Entry 8AM6 (X-ray diffraction, 1.33 A resolution); this record covers chains AAA and BaB.

== Chain AAA (and BaB) ==
Molecule: Fumarate reductase/succinate dehydrogenase flavoprotein domain protein
From: Alicycliphilus denitrificans K601
Notes: chain BaB of this document is another copy of the same molecule, construct and numbering; everything in this record applies to it too
UniProtKB: F4G7N3 (F4G7N3_ALIDK); residues 21-598 here correspond to UniProt positions 2-579 (UniProt number = residue number - 19)
Sequence (598 residues; row label = number of the first residue in the row):
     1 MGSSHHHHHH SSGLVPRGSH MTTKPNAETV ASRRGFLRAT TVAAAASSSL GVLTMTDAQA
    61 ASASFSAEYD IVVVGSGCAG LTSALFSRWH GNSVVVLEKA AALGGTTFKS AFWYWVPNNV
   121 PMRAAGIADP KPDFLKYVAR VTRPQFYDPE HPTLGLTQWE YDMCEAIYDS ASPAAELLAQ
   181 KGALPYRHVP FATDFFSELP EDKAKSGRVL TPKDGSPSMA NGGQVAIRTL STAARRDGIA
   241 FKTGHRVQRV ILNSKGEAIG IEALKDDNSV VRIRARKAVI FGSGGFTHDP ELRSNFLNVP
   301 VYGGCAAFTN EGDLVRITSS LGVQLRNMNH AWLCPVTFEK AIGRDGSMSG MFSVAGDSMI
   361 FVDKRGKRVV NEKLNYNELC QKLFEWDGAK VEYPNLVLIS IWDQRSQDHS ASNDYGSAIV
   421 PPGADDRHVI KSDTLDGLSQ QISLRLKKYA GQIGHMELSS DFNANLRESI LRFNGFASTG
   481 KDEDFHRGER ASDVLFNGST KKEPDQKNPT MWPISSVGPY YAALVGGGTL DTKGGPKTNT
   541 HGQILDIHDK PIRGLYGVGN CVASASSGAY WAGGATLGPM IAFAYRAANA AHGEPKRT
Disordered / not traced: 1-51 (chain BaB: 1-63)
Glycans and other covalent adducts: flavin-adenine dinucleotide (FAD) linked to C305
Sequence notes: initiating methionine (1); expression tag (2-20); engineered mutation F195 (Tyr176 in F4G7N3)
Small-molecule neighbours:
  - cyclohex-2-en-1-one (A2Q), molecule 1: A111, W113, F352, Y376, Y415, F496, L530, Y570, A572, G573, G574, A575
  - cyclohex-2-en-1-one (A2Q), molecule 2: W113, S353, Y415, V494, L495, F496, N497, G498
  - cyclohex-2-en-1-one (A2Q), molecule 3: E339, K340, G343, D345, R427, H428, Y449
  - cyclohex-2-en-1-one (A2Q), molecule 4: L435, I470, L471, N474, I514, S515, S516, Y520
  - FAD (flavin-adenine dinucleotide): V74, G75, S76, G77, C78, A79, G80, L97, E98, K99, A100, G104, G105, T106, T107, K109, S110, A111, F112, W113, H245, R246, V247, G282, S283, G284, A306, T309, N310, D313, W332, S349, G350, F352, L530, G559, N560, Y570, G574, A575, T576, L577, M580
What the authors report for this chain:
  - catalytic residues: Y376, Y570, G574
  - binding site for cyclohex-2-en-1-one: Y570, G574
  - conformationally variable residues (side-chain flip): W113, Y415, F496
  - binding site for cyclohex-2-en-1-one: W113, F352, L530 (from molecular simulation)
  - mutagenesis - W113A: increased catalytic activity on dihydrocoumarin
  - mutagenesis - W113A: increased catalytic activity on 3-methylcyclohexanone

== Chain AAA / chain BaB interface ==
Contacting residue pairs (89; chain AAA residue first):
  R140(AAA) - K390(BaB)  hydrogen bond (side chain-backbone)
  R140(AAA) - V391(BaB)  hydrogen bond (side chain-backbone)
  R143(AAA) - S294(BaB)
  P144(AAA) - W386(BaB)  hydrophobic
  P144(AAA) - V391(BaB)
  P144(AAA) - G454(BaB)
  Q145(AAA) - P300(BaB)
  Q145(AAA) - Y302(BaB)
  Q145(AAA) - Y393(BaB)
  Q145(AAA) - L396(BaB)
  Q145(AAA) - G451(BaB)
  Q145(AAA) - Q452(BaB)
  Q145(AAA) - I453(BaB)  hydrogen bond (backbone-backbone)
  Q145(AAA) - G454(BaB)  hydrogen bond (backbone-backbone)
  F146(AAA) - G451(BaB)
  F146(AAA) - Q452(BaB)
  Y147(AAA) - H455(BaB)
  F196(AAA) - G388(BaB)
  F196(AAA) - V391(BaB)  hydrophobic
  E291(AAA) - Q324(BaB)
  E291(AAA) - R326(BaB)  salt bridge
  L292(AAA) - R326(BaB)
  S294(AAA) - R143(BaB)
  S294(AAA) - N329(BaB)  hydrogen bond (backbone-side chain)
  N295(AAA) - R326(BaB)
  N295(AAA) - N327(BaB)  hydrogen bond (side chain-backbone)
  N295(AAA) - M328(BaB)
  N295(AAA) - N329(BaB)  hydrogen bond (backbone-side chain)
  F296(AAA) - F296(BaB)  hydrophobic
  F296(AAA) - L325(BaB)
  F296(AAA) - M328(BaB)  hydrophobic
  F296(AAA) - N329(BaB)
  L297(AAA) - N329(BaB)  hydrogen bond (backbone-side chain)
  N298(AAA) - N298(BaB)
  P300(AAA) - Q145(BaB)
  Y302(AAA) - Q145(BaB)
  R316(AAA) - I547(BaB)
  S319(AAA) - S319(BaB)
  S319(AAA) - S320(BaB)
  S319(AAA) - G322(BaB)  hydrogen bond (backbone-backbone)
  S319(AAA) - I547(BaB)
  S320(AAA) - S319(BaB)
  S320(AAA) - S320(BaB)
  S320(AAA) - G322(BaB)
  L321(AAA) - S319(BaB)
  G322(AAA) - S319(BaB)  hydrogen bond (backbone-backbone)
  G322(AAA) - S320(BaB)
  Q324(AAA) - E291(BaB)
  L325(AAA) - F296(BaB)
  R326(AAA) - E291(BaB)  salt bridge
  R326(AAA) - L292(BaB)
  R326(AAA) - N295(BaB)
  N327(AAA) - N295(BaB)  hydrogen bond (backbone-side chain)
  M328(AAA) - N295(BaB)
  M328(AAA) - F296(BaB)  hydrophobic
  N329(AAA) - S294(BaB)  hydrogen bond (side chain-backbone)
  N329(AAA) - N295(BaB)  hydrogen bond (side chain-backbone)
  N329(AAA) - F296(BaB)
  N329(AAA) - L297(BaB)  hydrogen bond (side chain-backbone)
  E378(AAA) - W386(BaB)  hydrogen bond
  E378(AAA) - G388(BaB)
  Q381(AAA) - W386(BaB)
  K382(AAA) - E385(BaB)  salt bridge
  E385(AAA) - K382(BaB)  salt bridge
  E385(AAA) - E385(BaB)
  W386(AAA) - P144(BaB)  hydrophobic
  W386(AAA) - E378(BaB)  hydrogen bond
  W386(AAA) - Q381(BaB)
  G388(AAA) - F196(BaB)
  G388(AAA) - E378(BaB)
  A389(AAA) - R490(BaB)  hydrogen bond (backbone-side chain)
  K390(AAA) - R140(BaB)  hydrogen bond (backbone-side chain)
  V391(AAA) - R140(BaB)  hydrogen bond (backbone-side chain)
  V391(AAA) - P144(BaB)
  V391(AAA) - F196(BaB)  hydrophobic
  Y393(AAA) - Q145(BaB)
  L396(AAA) - Q145(BaB)
  G451(AAA) - Q145(BaB)
  G451(AAA) - F146(BaB)
  Q452(AAA) - Q145(BaB)
  Q452(AAA) - F146(BaB)
  I453(AAA) - Q145(BaB)  hydrogen bond (backbone-backbone)
  G454(AAA) - P144(BaB)
  G454(AAA) - Q145(BaB)  hydrogen bond (backbone-backbone)
  H455(AAA) - Y147(BaB)
  H455(AAA) - D148(BaB)
  R490(AAA) - A389(BaB)  hydrogen bond (side chain-backbone)
  I547(AAA) - R316(BaB)
  I547(AAA) - S319(BaB)
Also at the interface, not in a pair above, chain AAA (52 interface residues in all): V141, D148, E198, T318, V323, L374, A450
Also at the interface, not in a pair above, chain BaB (53 interface residues in all): V141, E198, L199, T318, L321, V323, L374, A450

== In short ==
52 residues of chain AAA face 53 of chain BaB across their interface, with 22 hydrogen bonds and 4 salt
bridges. Polar contacts include E291(AAA)-R326(BaB), K382(AAA)-E385(BaB) and R140(AAA)-K390(BaB). Ligands of
chain AAA: 4 copies of cyclohex-2-en-1-one. The paper reports catalytic residues Y376(AAA), Y570(AAA) and
G574(AAA); W113A of chain AAA increases catalytic activity on dihydrocoumarin.
Chain AAA and chain BaB are both Fumarate reductase/succinate dehydrogenase flavoprotein domain protein
(Alicycliphilus denitrificans K601); the structure, Cyclohexanone dehydrogenase (CDH) from Alicycliphilus
denitrificans K601 complexed with dehydrogenated substrate cyclohex-2-en-1-one - inactive mutant (Y195F), was
determined by X-ray diffraction (same publication as 8AM3 and 8AM8).
